PDB entry 4I6E | X-ray diffraction, 2.70 A resolution | chain A

[Chain A]
Molecule: Cryptochrome-2
Source organism: Mus musculus
UniProtKB: Q9R194 (CRY2_MOUSE); residues 1-512 here = UniProt positions 1-512
Sequence (512 residues; numbered 1 to 512; the number before each row is that of its first residue):
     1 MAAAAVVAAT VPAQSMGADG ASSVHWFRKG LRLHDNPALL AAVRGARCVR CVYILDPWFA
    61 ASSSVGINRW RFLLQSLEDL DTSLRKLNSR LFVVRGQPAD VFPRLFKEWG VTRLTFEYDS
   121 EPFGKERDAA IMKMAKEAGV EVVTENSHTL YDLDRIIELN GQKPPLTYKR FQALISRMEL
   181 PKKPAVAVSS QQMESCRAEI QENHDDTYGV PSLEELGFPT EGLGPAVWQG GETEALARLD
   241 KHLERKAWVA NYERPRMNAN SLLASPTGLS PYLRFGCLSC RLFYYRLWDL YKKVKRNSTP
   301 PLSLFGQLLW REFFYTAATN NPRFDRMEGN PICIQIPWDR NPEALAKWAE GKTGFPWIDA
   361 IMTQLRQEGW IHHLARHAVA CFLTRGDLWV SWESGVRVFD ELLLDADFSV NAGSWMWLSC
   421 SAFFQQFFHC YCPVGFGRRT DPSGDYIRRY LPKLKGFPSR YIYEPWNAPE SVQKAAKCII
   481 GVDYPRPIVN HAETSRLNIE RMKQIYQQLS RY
Disordered / not traced: 1-20, 44-45, 87-88, 203-205, 248-257, 296-297, 511-512
Swiss-Prot annotation at these positions:
  - binding site (FAD): S270, Q307, H373, D405 to D407
  - modified residue (Phosphoserine): S89, S265, S298
  - cross-link (Glycyl lysine isopeptide (Lys-Gly)): K29 (interchain with G-Cter in ubiquitin), K125 (interchain with G-Cter in ubiquitin), K241 (interchain with G-Cter in ubiquitin), K347 (interchain with G-Cter in ubiquitin), K474 (interchain with G-Cter in ubiquitin), K503 (interchain with G-Cter in ubiquitin)
  - mutagenesis: S265 (S265A: Reduced in vitro MAPK-catalyzed phosphorylation. No effect on inhibition of CLOCK-BMAL1-mediated transcriptional activity. Very little in vitro MAPK-catalyzed phosphorylation ...), W310 (W310A: Decreases FBXL3 binding. Strongly decreases CRY2 degradation), D339 (D339R: Strongly reduces PER1 binding), G351 (G351D: Loss of ability to inhibit CLOCK-BMAL1-mediated transcriptional activity. No loss of ability to inhibit NR1I2 transcriptional activity), G354 (G354D: Loss of ability to inhibit CLOCK-BMAL1-mediated transcriptional activity. No loss of ability to inhibit NR1I2 transcriptional activity), R376 (R376A: Impairs protein folding. Abolishes binding of BMAL1, PER1 and FBXL3. Strongly reduces SKP1 binding), S394 (S394E: Reduced interaction with NR1I2 and NR1I3. Significant decrease in interaction with NR1I2 and NR1I3; when associated with M-396 and K-397), V396 (V396M: Reduced interaction with NR1I2 and NR1I3. Significant decrease in interaction with NR1I2 and NR1I3; when associated with E-394 and K-397), R397 (R397K: Reduced interaction with NR1I2 and NR1I3. Significant decrease in interaction with NR1I2 and NR1I3; when associated with E-394 and M-396), F428 (F428D: Abolishes binding of FBXL3 and SKP1. Strongly decreases CRY2 degradation), I499 (I499D: Abolishes binding of FBXL3 and SKP1. Strongly decreases CRY2 degradation), R501 (R501Q: Inhibits interaction with PER2. Does not suppress its nuclear localization. Inhibits its repression activity on CLOCK|NPAS2-BMAL1-driven transcription), 1 further mutagenesis entry in UniProt
What the authors report for this chain:
  - mutagenesis - D339R: decreased binding to PER1

[Overview]
From UniProt: 6 FAD-binding residues and 13 mutagenesis sites. The paper reports that D339R reduces binding to
PER1.
Chain A is Cryptochrome-2 (Mus musculus); the structure, A vertebrate cryptochrome, was determined by X-ray
diffraction (same publication as 4I6G and 4I6J).
